PDB entry 9CKU | electron microscopy, 2.04 A resolution | chains C and E of the 8 polymer chains in the assembly

# Chain C (and E)
Protein: Type III pantothenate kinase
Source organism: Mycobacterium tuberculosis
Notes: EC 2.7.1.33; chain E of this document is another copy of the same molecule, construct and numbering; everything in this record applies to it too
UniProtKB: A0A045I4Z4 (A0A045I4Z4_MYCTX); residues 1-272 here = UniProt positions 1-272
Sequence (272 residues; row label = number of the first residue in the row):
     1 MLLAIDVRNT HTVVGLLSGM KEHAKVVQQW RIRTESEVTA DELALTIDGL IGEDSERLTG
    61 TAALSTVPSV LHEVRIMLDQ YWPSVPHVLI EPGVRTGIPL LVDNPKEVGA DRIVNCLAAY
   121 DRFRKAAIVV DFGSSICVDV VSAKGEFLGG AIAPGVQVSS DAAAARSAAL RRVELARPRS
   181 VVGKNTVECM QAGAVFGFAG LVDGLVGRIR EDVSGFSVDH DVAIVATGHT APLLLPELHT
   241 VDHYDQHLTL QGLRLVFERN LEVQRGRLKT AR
Unresolved in the structure: 262-272
From the paper describing this entry:
  - mutagenesis - R8G/H229G: increased catalytic activity

# Interface between chain C and chain E
Pairs across the interface (23; chain C residue first):
  Asn9(C) - Arg171(E)  hydrogen bond
  Glu35(C) - Arg33(E)  salt bridge
  Ser36(C) - Arg172(E)  hydrogen bond
  Glu37(C) - Arg33(E)
  Glu37(C) - Arg172(E)  salt bridge
  Val38(C) - Arg33(E)
  Thr39(C) - His11(E)
  Thr39(C) - Arg31(E)  hydrogen bond (side chain-backbone)
  Thr39(C) - Ile32(E)
  Asp41(C) - Trp30(E)
  Asp41(C) - Arg31(E)  hydrogen bond (side chain-backbone)
  Glu42(C) - Ile32(E)
  Glu42(C) - Arg33(E)  salt bridge
  Leu45(C) - Thr46(E)
  Leu45(C) - Gly49(E)
  Leu45(C) - Leu50(E)
  Thr66(C) - Arg171(E)  hydrogen bond (backbone-side chain)
  Val67(C) - Arg171(E)
  Val67(C) - Arg172(E)
  Pro68(C) - Arg171(E)
  Ser69(C) - Arg172(E)  hydrogen bond
  Tyr81(C) - Trp30(E)
  Pro92(C) - Arg171(E)
Interface residues without a listed pair, chain C (16 interface residues in all): Glu107
Interface residues without a listed pair, chain E (11 interface residues in all): Ala169

# Summary
16 residues of chain C and 11 residues of chain E are in contact, with 6 hydrogen bonds and 3 salt bridges.
Polar pairs include Glu35(C)-Arg33(E), Glu37(C)-Arg172(E) and Glu42(C)-Arg33(E). The paper reports that
R8G/H229G of chain C increase catalytic activity.
Both chains are Type III pantothenate kinase (Mycobacterium tuberculosis). Entry 9CKU (Complex of M. smegmatis
Dop with M. tuberculosis CoaX and Pup91) was determined by electron microscopy together with 9B78 and 9B79
from the same study.
